PDB entry 6R02 | X-ray diffraction, 2.65 A resolution | chains G and H of the 8 polymer chains in the assembly

[Chain G (and H)]
Name: ATP phosphoribosyltransferase
Organism: Psychrobacter arcticus
Notes: EC 2.4.2.17; chain H of this document is another copy of the same molecule, construct and numbering; everything in this record applies to it too
Reference sequence: Q4FQF7 (HIS1_PSYA2); residues 1-231 here = UniProt positions 1-231
Amino-acid sequence (232 residues; each row starts with the number of its first residue; numbering starts at 0):
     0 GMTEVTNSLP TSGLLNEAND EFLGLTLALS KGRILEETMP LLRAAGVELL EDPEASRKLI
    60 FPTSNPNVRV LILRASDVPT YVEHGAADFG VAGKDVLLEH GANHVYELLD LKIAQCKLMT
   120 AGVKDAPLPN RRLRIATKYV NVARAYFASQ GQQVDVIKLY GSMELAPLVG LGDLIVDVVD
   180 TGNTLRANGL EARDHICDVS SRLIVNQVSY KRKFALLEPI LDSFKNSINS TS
Disordered / not traced: 0-20, 229-231 (chain H: 0-20, 54-58, 229-231)
Sequence notes: expression tag (0)
Small-molecule neighbours: 1-O-pyrophosphono-5-O-phosphono-ribose (PRP; 1-O-pyrophosphono-5-O-phosphono-alpha-D-ribofuranose): E163, D176, V177, V178, D179, T180, G181, N182, T183

[Interface between chain G and chain H]
Contacting residue pairs (45):
  I59(G) with L164(H), hydrophobic
  R68(G) with V168(H)
  L70(G) with V168(H), hydrophobic
  L72(G) with L164(H), hydrophobic
  R73(G) with G160(H)
  S75(G) with Y159(H)
  D76(G) with L158(H); Y159(H), hydrogen bond (side chain-backbone); G160(H), hydrogen bond (side chain-backbone)
  T79(G) with I156(H); K157(H)
  Y80(G) with L158(H), hydrophobic; L164(H); A165(H), hydrogen bond (side chain-backbone); V168(H), hydrophobic; L170(H)
  H83(G) with R133(H), hydrogen bond; I156(H); L170(H)
  A85(G) with V168(H)
  R133(G) with H83(H)
  I156(G) with T79(H); H83(H)
  K157(G) with D76(H); T79(H)
  L158(G) with D76(H); Y80(H), hydrophobic
  Y159(G) with S75(H); D76(H), hydrogen bond (backbone-side chain); Y159(H), hydrophobic
  G160(G) with R73(H); D76(H), hydrogen bond (backbone-side chain)
  L164(G) with I59(H), hydrophobic; L70(H), hydrophobic; L72(H), hydrophobic; Y80(H)
  A165(G) with Y80(H)
  L167(G) with I59(H), hydrophobic
  V168(G) with R68(H); L70(H), hydrophobic; Y80(H), hydrophobic; A85(H)
  L170(G) with Y80(H); H83(H); A85(H), hydrophobic
Other interface residues (no listed pair), chain G (24 interface residues in all): L58, S161
Other interface residues (no listed pair), chain H (23 interface residues in all): S161, L167

[In short]
The interface between chain G and chain H involves 24 residues on one side and 23 on the other; the contacts
include 6 hydrogen bonds. Polar contacts include D76(G)-Y159(H), D76(G)-G160(H) and Y80(G)-A165(H). Bound to
chain G: 1-O-pyrophosphono-5-O-phosphono-ribose.
Chain G and chain H are both ATP phosphoribosyltransferase (Psychrobacter arcticus); the structure,
Psychrobacter arcticus ATP phosphoribosyltransferase bound to histidine and PRPP, was determined by X-ray
diffraction.
